Entry 3JRB (X-ray diffraction, 3.10 A resolution); this record covers chains B and D of the 4 polymer chains in the assembly.

Chain B:
Molecule: DNA-binding protein fis
Organism: Escherichia coli
UniProt: P0A6R3 (FIS_ECOLI); numbering as in UniProt (aligned over 1-98)
Sequence (98 residues; each row starts with the number of its first residue):
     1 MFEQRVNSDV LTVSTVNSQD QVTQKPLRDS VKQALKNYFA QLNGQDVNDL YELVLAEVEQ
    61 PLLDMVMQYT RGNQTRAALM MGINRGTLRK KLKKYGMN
UniProt features mapped onto this chain:
  - DNA-binding region: Gln74 to Lys93 (H-T-H motif)
  - region: Asn17 to Gly44 (Required for the stimulation of HIN-mediated recombination)

Chain D:
Molecule: 27-nt DNA strand
Sequence (27 nucleotides; row label = number of the first residue in the row):
     1 AAATTTGCTC AAAAAACAAA CAAATTT

Chain B / chain D interface:
Residue-residue contacts - 8 pairs, chain B then chain D:
  Ile83(B) with DC17(D), phosphate contact
  Asn84(B) with DC17(D), hydrogen bond to the phosphate; DA18(D), hydrogen bond to the phosphate
  Arg85(B) with DA20(D), base contact
  Thr87(B) with DA16(D), sugar contact; DC17(D), hydrogen bond to the phosphate
  Lys90(B) with DA16(D), phosphate contact
  Lys91(B) with DA16(D), salt bridge to the phosphate
Also at the interface, not in a pair above, chain B (7 interface residues in all): Gly82
Also at the interface, not in a pair above, chain D (5 interface residues in all): DC21

Overview:
Chain B and chain D form an interface of 7 and 5 residues respectively, with 3 hydrogen bonds and 1 salt
bridge. Polar pairs include Asn84(B)-DC17(D), Asn84(B)-DA18(D) and Thr87(B)-DC17(D).
Here chain B is DNA-binding protein fis (Escherichia coli) and chain D is a 27-nt DNA strand. Entry 3JRB
(Crystal structure of Fis bound to 27 bp DNA F24 containing T-tract at center) was determined by X-ray
diffraction together with 3IV5, 3JR9, 3JRA, 3JRC, 3JRD, 3JRE and 4 further entries from the same study.
